PDB entry 3GRW | X-ray diffraction, 2.10 A resolution | chains L and H of the 3 polymer chains in the assembly

[Chain L]
Name: Fab light chain
From: Homo sapiens
Notes: antibody fragment or engineered binder
Chain sequence (214 residues; row label = number of the first residue in the row):
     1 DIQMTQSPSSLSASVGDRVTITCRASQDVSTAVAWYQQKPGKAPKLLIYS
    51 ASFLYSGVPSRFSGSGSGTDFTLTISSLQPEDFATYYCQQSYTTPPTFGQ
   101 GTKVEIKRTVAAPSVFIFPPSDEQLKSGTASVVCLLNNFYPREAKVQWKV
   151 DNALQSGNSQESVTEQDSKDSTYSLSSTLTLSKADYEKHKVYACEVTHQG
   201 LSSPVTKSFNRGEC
Disulfide bonds: Cys23-Cys88, Cys134-Cys194

[Chain H]
Name: Fab heavy chain
From: Homo sapiens
Notes: antibody fragment or engineered binder
Chain sequence (235 residues; each row starts with the number of its first residue; a row labelled like 82A-82C holds insertion residues (82A, then the next letters in order)):
     1 EVQLVESGGGLVQPGGSLRLSCAASGFTFTSTGISWVRQAPGKGLEWVGR
    51 IY
   52A P
    53 TNGSTNYADSVKGRFTISADTSKNTAYLQM
82A-82C NSL
    83 RAEDTAVYYCARTYGIYD
100A-100J LYVDYTEYVM
   101 DYWGQGTLVTVSSASTKGPSVFPLAPSSKSTSGGTAALGCLVKDYFPEPV
   151 TVSWNSGALTSGVHTFPAVLQSSGLYSLSSVVTVPSSSLGTQTYICNVNH
   201 KPSNTKVDKKVEPKSCDKTHT
Unresolved in the structure: 217-221
Disulfide bonds: Cys22-Cys92, Cys140-Cys196

[Interface between chain L and chain H]
Pairs across the interface (80; chain L residue first):
  Ser30(L) with Tyr100E(H), hydrogen bond
  Thr31(L) with Tyr100E(H); Glu100G(H)
  Ala32(L) with Tyr100E(H), hydrophobic; Glu100G(H)
  Val33(L) with Glu100G(H)
  Tyr36(L) with Met100J(H), hydrogen bond (side chain-backbone); Trp103(H)
  Gln38(L) with Gln39(H), hydrogen bond; Tyr91(H), hydrogen bond
  Lys42(L) with Tyr91(H), hydrogen bond (backbone-side chain)
  Ala43(L) with Tyr91(H), hydrophobic; Trp103(H), hydrophobic; Gly104(H)
  Pro44(L) with Leu45(H), hydrophobic; Trp103(H)
  Leu46(L) with Val100I(H), hydrophobic; Asp101(H)
  Tyr49(L) with Tyr96(H); Ile98(H), hydrophobic; Glu100G(H)
  Ser50(L) with Ile98(H); Glu100G(H), hydrogen bond
  Tyr55(L) with Tyr96(H); Asp101(H), hydrogen bond; Tyr102(H), hydrogen bond
  Tyr87(L) with Gln39(H), hydrogen bond; Leu45(H), hydrophobic
  Gln89(L) with Met100J(H)
  Ser91(L) with Glu100G(H); Tyr100H(H), hydrogen bond (side chain-backbone)
  Tyr92(L) with Tyr100E(H), hydrophobic
  Thr94(L) with Trp47(H); Arg50(H), hydrogen bond; Asn58(H)
  Pro95(L) with Trp47(H), hydrophobic
  Pro96(L) with Trp47(H)
  Phe98(L) with Leu45(H); Met100J(H), hydrophobic
  Phe116(L) with Lys129(H); Ser130(H); Thr131(H); Ser132(H); Ala137(H), hydrophobic
  Ile117(L) with Lys129(H), hydrogen bond (backbone-backbone)
  Phe118(L) with Leu124(H); Ala125(H); Ser130(H); Ala137(H)
  Ser121(L) with Pro123(H), hydrogen bond (side chain-backbone); Lys214(H)
  Asp122(L) with Lys214(H)
  Glu123(L) with Pro123(H); Lys209(H), salt bridge
  Gln124(L) with Phe122(H); Lys143(H)
  Ser131(L) with Leu141(H); Lys143(H)
  Val133(L) with Leu124(H), hydrophobic
  Leu135(L) with Phe166(H), hydrophobic
  Asn137(L) with His164(H); Thr183(H)
  Asn138(L) with His164(H), hydrogen bond
  Gln160(L) with Val169(H); Leu170(H), hydrogen bond (side chain-backbone); Gln171(H)
  Glu161(L) with Val169(H)
  Ser162(L) with Phe166(H); Pro167(H), hydrogen bond (side chain-backbone)
  Val163(L) with Pro167(H)
  Thr164(L) with Thr165(H); Phe166(H)
  Asp167(L) with His164(H), salt bridge
  Lys169(L) with Ser161(H), hydrogen bond
  Ser174(L) with His164(H); Phe166(H)
  Leu175(L) with Phe166(H)
  Ser176(L) with Phe166(H)
  Ser208(L) with Lys129(H), hydrogen bond (backbone-side chain)
  Cys214(L) with Cys216(H), hydrophobic
Interface residues without a listed pair, chain L (47 interface residues in all): Lys207, Phe209
Interface residues without a listed pair, chain H (49 interface residues in all): Val37, Lys43, Gly44, Arg94, Thr100F, Val121, Leu138, Ser179, Val181

[In short]
47 residues of chain L and 49 residues of chain H are in contact; the contacts include 18 hydrogen bonds and 2
salt bridges. Polar contacts include Glu123(L)-Lys209(H), Asp167(L)-His164(H) and Ser30(L)-Tyr100E(H).
Here chain L is Fab light chain and chain H is Fab heavy chain, both from Homo sapiens. Entry 3GRW (FGFR3 in
complex with a Fab) was determined by X-ray diffraction.
